6Y9U - chain A; structure by X-ray diffraction, 2.50 A resolution.

[Chain A]
Protein: Lipoprotein
Source organism: Streptococcus pneumoniae
UniProtKB: A0A0H2UPF3 (A0A0H2UPF3_STRPN); residues 23-333 here correspond to UniProt positions 40-350 (UniProt number = residue number + 17)
Sequence (332 residues; numbered 2 to 333; the number before each row is that of its first residue):
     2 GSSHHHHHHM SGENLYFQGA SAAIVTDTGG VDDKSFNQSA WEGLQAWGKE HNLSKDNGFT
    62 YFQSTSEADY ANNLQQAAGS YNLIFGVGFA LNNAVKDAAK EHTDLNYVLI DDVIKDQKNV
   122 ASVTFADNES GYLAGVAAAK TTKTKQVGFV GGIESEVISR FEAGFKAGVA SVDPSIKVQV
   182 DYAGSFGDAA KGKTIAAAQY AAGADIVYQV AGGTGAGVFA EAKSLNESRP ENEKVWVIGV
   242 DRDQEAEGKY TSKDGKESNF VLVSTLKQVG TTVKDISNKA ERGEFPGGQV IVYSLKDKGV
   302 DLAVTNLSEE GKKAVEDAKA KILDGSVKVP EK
Differences from the reference sequence: expression tag (2-22)
Ion coordination: Ni2+ site 1: Gly2, His5 (shared with 2 residues of chain D); Ni2+ site 2: His7, His9 (shared with 2 residues of chain D); Ni2+ site 3: His52, Glu282 (shared with 2 residues of chain D)
Small-molecule neighbours: adenosine (ADN): Asp28, Thr29, Gly30, Asp34, Phe37, Asn38, Val88, Gly89, Phe90, Asp112, Val158, Ile159, Phe162, Phe187, Val211, Ala212, Gly213, Val241, Asp242, Lys268

[Summary]
Chain A binds adenosine. The Ni2+ site 1 is built by Gly2 and His5. His7 and His9 form the Ni2+ site 2.
Chain A is Lipoprotein (Streptococcus pneumoniae); the structure, Crystal structure of PnrA from S. pneumoniae
in complex with adenosine, was determined by X-ray diffraction, deposited together with 6YA3, 6YA4 and 6YAG.
